2FN8 - chain A; structure by X-ray diffraction, 2.15 A resolution.

[Chain A]
Molecule: ribose ABC transporter, periplasmic ribose-binding protein
Source organism: Thermotoga maritima
Chain sequence (303 residues; each row starts with the number of its first residue; numbering starts at 0):
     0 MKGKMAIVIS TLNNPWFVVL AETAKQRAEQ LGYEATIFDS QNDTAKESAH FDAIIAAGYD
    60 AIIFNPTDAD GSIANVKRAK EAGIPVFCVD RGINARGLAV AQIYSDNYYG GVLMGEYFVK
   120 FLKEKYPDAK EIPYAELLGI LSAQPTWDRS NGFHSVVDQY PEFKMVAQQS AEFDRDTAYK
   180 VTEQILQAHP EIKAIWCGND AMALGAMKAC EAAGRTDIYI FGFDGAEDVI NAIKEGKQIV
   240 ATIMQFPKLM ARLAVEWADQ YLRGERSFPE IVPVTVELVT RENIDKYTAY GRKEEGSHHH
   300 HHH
Unresolved in the structure: 0, 293-302
Differences from the reference sequence: initiating methionine (0); cloning artifact (295-302)
Ligand contacts: beta-D-ribopyranose (RIP): N13, W15, F16, D89, R90, P144, R148, F172, G197, N198, F222, D223, Q244
Reported in the primary citation:
  - contacts within the chain: P14-Y289 (hydrophobic contact), W15-Y289 (hydrophobic contact), V18-Y289 (hydrophobic contact)
  - binding site for beta-D-ribopyranose: N13, W15, F16, D89, R90, F172, Q244
  - conformationally variable residues (domain motion, side-chain flip): W15, F16, I102 to D105, Q244 to M249, V271 to V275

[In short]
Bound to chain A: beta-D-ribopyranose. The paper reports a binding site for beta-D-ribopyranose at N13, W15
and F16 among others; conformational variability at W15, F16 and I102 among others.
Chain A is ribose ABC transporter, periplasmic ribose-binding protein (Thermotoga maritima); the structure,
Thermotoga maritima Ribose Binding Protein Ribose Bound Form, was determined by X-ray diffraction.
